Entry 4MX1 (X-ray diffraction, 1.59 A resolution); this record covers chain A.

# Chain A
Name: Ricin A chain
Organism: Ricinus communis
Notes: EC 3.2.2.22
UniProtKB: P02879 (RICI_RICCO); residues 1-267 here correspond to UniProt positions 36-302 (UniProt number = residue number + 35)
Sequence (268 residues; numbered 0 to 267; the number before each row is that of its first residue; numbering starts at 0):
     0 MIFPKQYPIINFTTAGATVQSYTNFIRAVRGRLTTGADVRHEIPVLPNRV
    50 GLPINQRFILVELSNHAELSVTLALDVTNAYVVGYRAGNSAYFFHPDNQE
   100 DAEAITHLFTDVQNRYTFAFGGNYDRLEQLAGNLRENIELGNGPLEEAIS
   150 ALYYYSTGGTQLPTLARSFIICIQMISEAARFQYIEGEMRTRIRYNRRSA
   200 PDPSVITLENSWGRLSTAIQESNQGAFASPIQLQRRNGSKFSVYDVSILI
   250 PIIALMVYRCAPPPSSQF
Sequence notes: initiating methionine (0)
Residues lining bound ligands:
  - 1MX (2-amino-4-oxo-N-{2-[(phenylcarbamoyl)amino]ethyl}-3,4-dihydropteridine-7-carboxamide): N78, A79, Y80, V81, F93, G121, N122, Y123, I172, S176, E177, R180, E208, N209, S210, W211, G212, V256, R258
  - malonic acid (MLA): G142, N195, R196, R197

# Overview
Bound to chain A: compound 1MX and malonic acid.
Chain A is Ricin A chain (Ricinus communis); the structure, Structure of ricin A chain bound with
2-amino-4-oxo-N-(2-(3-phenylureido)ethyl)-3,4-dihydropteridine-7-carboxamide, was determined by X-ray
diffraction (same publication as 4MX5).
